PDB entry 5T0V | electron microscopy, 17.50 A resolution (very low resolution: no residue pairs are listed; an interface is given only as per-side residue counts) | chains N and W of the 48 polymer chains in the assembly

Chain N (and W):
Name: Frataxin homolog, mitochondrial
Source organism: Saccharomyces cerevisiae
Notes: EC 1.16.3.1; chain W of this document is another copy of the same molecule, construct and numbering; everything in this record applies to it too
Reference sequence: Q07540 (FRDA_YEAST); residue numbers follow UniProt; this construct covers 52-172
Chain sequence (121 residues; row label = number of the first residue in the row):
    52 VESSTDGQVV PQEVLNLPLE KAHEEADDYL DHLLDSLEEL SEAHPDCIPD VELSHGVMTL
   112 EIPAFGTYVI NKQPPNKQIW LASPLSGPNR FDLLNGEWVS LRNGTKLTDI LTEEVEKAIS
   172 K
Differences from the reference sequence: conflict A73 (Tyr in Q07540)
From the paper describing this entry:
  - self-association interface (contacts with another copy of this molecule): D82, D101
  - disease-associated variants - I130F, W131R, R141C: decreased stability (proposed by the authors, not directly observed)

Chain N / chain W interface:
At this resolution (18 A) residue pairs are not listed: 25 residues of chain N and 16 of chain W lie at the interface.

In short:
The interface between chain N and chain W involves 25 residues on one side and 16 on the other. From the
paper: I130F, W131R and R141C of chain N reduce stability; a self-association interface involving D82(N) and
D101(N).
Both chains are Frataxin homolog, mitochondrial (Saccharomyces cerevisiae). Entry 5T0V (Architecture of the
Yeast Mitochondrial Iron-Sulfur Cluster Assembly Machinery: the Sub-Complex Formed by the Iron Donor ...) was
determined by electron microscopy.
